PDB entry 4OKB | X-ray diffraction, 2.95 A resolution | chains A and B

Chain A:
Protein: Androgen receptor
Source organism: Homo sapiens
Notes: fragment: ligand binding doamin
UniProtKB: P10275 (ANDR_HUMAN); residues 670-919 here = UniProt positions 670-919
Sequence (250 residues; numbered 670 to 919; the number before each row is that of its first residue):
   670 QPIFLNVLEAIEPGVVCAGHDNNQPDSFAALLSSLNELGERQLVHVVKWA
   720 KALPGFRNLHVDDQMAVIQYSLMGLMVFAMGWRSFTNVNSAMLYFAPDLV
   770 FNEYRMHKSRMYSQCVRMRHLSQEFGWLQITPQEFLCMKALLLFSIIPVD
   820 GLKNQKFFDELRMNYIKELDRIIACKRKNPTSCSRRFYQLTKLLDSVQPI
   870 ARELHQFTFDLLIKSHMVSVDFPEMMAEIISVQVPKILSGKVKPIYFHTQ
Not modelled in the structure: 670, 844-851, 919
Sequence notes: engineered mutation Leu741 (Trp in P10275), Ala760 (Arg in P10275)
Small-molecule neighbours: R-bicalutamide (198): Leu704, Asn705, Leu707, Gly708, Gln711, Gln738, Leu741, Met742, Met745, Val746, Met749, Arg752, Phe764, Met787, Leu873, His874, Thr877, Met895, Ile898, Ile899, Val903
UniProt features mapped onto this chain:
  - natural variant: Val685 (V685I: In AIS), Leu701 (L701M: In AIS), Ser703 (S703A: In AIS), Val716 (V716M: In prostate cancer), Arg752 (W752R: In AIS; this construct carries the variant), Phe813 (L813F: In AIS; this construct carries the variant), Ile842 (I842S: In PAIS), Arg855 (R855K: In PAIS), Leu881 (L881Q: In prostate cancer), Val887 (M887V: In AIS; this construct carries the variant), Ile899 (I899T: In AIS)
Reported in the primary citation:
  - mutagenesis - W741L: increased signaling in response to R-bicalutamide (citing earlier work)

Chain B:
Protein: Protein BUD31 homolog
UniProtKB: P41223 (BUD31_HUMAN); residues -2 to 12 here correspond to UniProt positions 56-70 (UniProt number = residue number + 58)
Sequence (15 residues; each row starts with the number of its first residue; numbers below 1 keep their minus sign (Lys-2 is residue -2)):
    -2 KTRYIFDLFYKRKAY
Not modelled in the structure: -2 to 0, 10-12
Sequence notes: engineered mutation Tyr12 (Ile70 in P41223)
UniProt features mapped onto this chain:
  - region: Tyr1 to Arg9 (Interaction with AR)

Chain A / chain B interface:
Pairs across the interface (17; chain A residue first):
  Leu712(A) - Phe3(B)  hydrophobic
  Val713(A) - Phe6(B)  hydrophobic
  Val716(A) - Phe6(B)  hydrophobic
  Val716(A) - Tyr7(B)  hydrophobic
  Lys720(A) - Tyr7(B)  hydrogen bond (side chain-backbone)
  Phe725(A) - Tyr7(B)
  Gln733(A) - Tyr7(B)  hydrogen bond
  Met734(A) - Phe3(B)  hydrophobic
  Met734(A) - Asp4(B)
  Met734(A) - Tyr7(B)  hydrophobic
  Ile737(A) - Tyr7(B)  hydrophobic
  Gln738(A) - Phe3(B)
  Met894(A) - Ile2(B)  hydrophobic
  Met894(A) - Phe3(B)  hydrophobic
  Glu897(A) - Tyr1(B)
  Glu897(A) - Ile2(B)  hydrogen bond (side chain-backbone)
  Glu897(A) - Phe3(B)  hydrogen bond (side chain-backbone)
Also at the interface, not in a pair above, chain A (16 interface residues in all): Val730, Asp731, Glu893, Ile898, Val901
Also at the interface, not in a pair above, chain B (7 interface residues in all): Lys8
From the paper, about this interface:
  - interface residues, chain A: Gln733(A)

In short:
16 residues of chain A and 7 residues of chain B are in contact; the contacts include 4 hydrogen bonds. Among
the polar pairs are Lys720(A)-Tyr7(B), Gln733(A)-Tyr7(B) and Glu897(A)-Ile2(B). Bound to chain A:
R-bicalutamide. From the paper: W741L of chain A increases signaling in response to R-bicalutamide; the
interface residue Gln733(A).
Here chain A is Androgen receptor (Homo sapiens) and chain B is Protein BUD31 homolog. Entry 4OKB (Crystal
structure of W741L-AR-LBD bound with co-regulator peptide) was determined by X-ray diffraction (same
publication as 4OED, 4OEY, 4OEZ, 4OFR, 4OFU, 4OH5 and 10 further entries).
